Entry 8YW7 (X-ray diffraction, 2.00 A resolution); this record covers chains A and B.

# Chain A (and B)
Molecule: CylI
From: Cylindrospermum licheniforme UTEX B 2014
Notes: chain B of this document is another copy of the same molecule, construct and numbering; everything in this record applies to it too
UniProt: K7SIG4 (K7SIG4_9NOST); residues 1-373 here = UniProt positions 1-373
Amino-acid sequence (394 residues; row label = number of the first residue in the row; numbers below 1 keep their minus sign (Met-20 is residue -20)):
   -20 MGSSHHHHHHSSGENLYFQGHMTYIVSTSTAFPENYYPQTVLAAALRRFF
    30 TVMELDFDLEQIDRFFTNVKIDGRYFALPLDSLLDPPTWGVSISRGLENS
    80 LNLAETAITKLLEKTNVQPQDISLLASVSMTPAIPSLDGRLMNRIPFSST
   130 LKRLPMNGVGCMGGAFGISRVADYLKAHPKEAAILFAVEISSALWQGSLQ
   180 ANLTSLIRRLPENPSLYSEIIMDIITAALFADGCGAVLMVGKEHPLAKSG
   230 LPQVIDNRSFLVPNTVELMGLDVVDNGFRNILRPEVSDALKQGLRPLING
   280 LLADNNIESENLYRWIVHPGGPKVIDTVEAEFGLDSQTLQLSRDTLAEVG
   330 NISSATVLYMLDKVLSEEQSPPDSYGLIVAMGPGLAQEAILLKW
Disordered / not traced: -20 to 1, 190-193, 254-255 (chain B: -20 to 1)
Sequence notes: initiating methionine (-20); expression tag (-19 to 0)
Ligand contacts: A1D7F (5-[(2S,7R)-7-chloranyl-2-methyl-octyl]benzene-1,3-diol): Trp68, Ile72, Ser108, Met109, Thr110, Pro111, Val167, Glu168, Ile169, Ser170, Ala172, Leu173, Leu250, Val252, Phe257

# Chain A / chain B interface
Contacting residue pairs (82):
  Thr67(A) with Asp254(B)
  Trp68(A) with Val252(B); Asp254(B), hydrogen bond (backbone-side chain)
  Gly69(A) with Asp254(B), hydrogen bond (backbone-side chain)
  Ile72(A) with Val252(B), hydrophobic
  Met109(A) with Ile113(B), hydrophobic
  Ala112(A) with Gly137(B)
  Ile113(A) with Met109(B), hydrophobic; Gly137(B); Gly249(B); Leu250(B), hydrogen bond (backbone-backbone); Pro362(B), hydrophobic
  Pro114(A) with Gly137(B); Met248(B); Pro362(B); Gly363(B)
  Ser115(A) with Gly137(B), hydrogen bond (backbone-backbone)
  Gly118(A) with Leu240(B)
  Arg119(A) with Val245(B)
  Met121(A) with Leu240(B), hydrophobic
  Asn122(A) with Pro242(B); Asn243(B), hydrogen bond (side chain-backbone); Val245(B)
  Ser128(A) with Ser238(B); Phe239(B); Leu240(B), hydrogen bond (backbone-backbone)
  Thr129(A) with Ser238(B); Phe239(B)
  Leu130(A) with Ser238(B)
  Lys131(A) with Arg149(B); Asp152(B), salt bridge
  Arg132(A) with Phe145(B); Arg149(B); Ala365(B)
  Leu133(A) with Arg149(B)
  Pro134(A) with Met135(B); Asn136(B), hydrogen bond (backbone-backbone); Phe145(B)
  Met135(A) with Pro134(B)
  Asn136(A) with Pro134(B), hydrogen bond (backbone-backbone)
  Gly137(A) with Ala112(B); Ile113(B); Pro114(B); Ser115(B), hydrogen bond (backbone-backbone)
  Phe145(A) with Arg132(B); Pro134(B)
  Arg149(A) with Lys131(B); Arg132(B); Leu133(B)
  Asp152(A) with Lys131(B), salt bridge; Tyr153(B); Ala156(B)
  Tyr153(A) with Asp152(B)
  Lys155(A) with Ala156(B); His157(B), hydrogen bond
  Ala156(A) with Asp152(B); Lys155(B); Ala156(B), hydrophobic
  His157(A) with Lys155(B), hydrogen bond
  Ser238(A) with Ser128(B); Thr129(B); Leu130(B)
  Phe239(A) with Ser128(B); Thr129(B)
  Leu240(A) with Gly118(B); Met121(B), hydrophobic; Ser128(B), hydrogen bond (backbone-backbone)
  Pro242(A) with Asn122(B)
  Asn243(A) with Asn122(B), hydrogen bond (backbone-side chain)
  Val245(A) with Pro114(B), hydrophobic; Arg119(B); Asn122(B)
  Met248(A) with Pro114(B)
  Gly249(A) with Ile113(B)
  Leu250(A) with Ile113(B), hydrogen bond (backbone-backbone)
  Val252(A) with Trp68(B); Ile72(B), hydrophobic
  Val253(A) with Trp68(B)
  Pro362(A) with Ile113(B), hydrophobic; Pro114(B)
  Gly363(A) with Pro114(B)
  Ala365(A) with Arg132(B)
Other interface residues (no listed pair), chain A (50 interface residues in all): Pro111, Val138, Gly139, Met141, Asn236, Arg237
Other interface residues (no listed pair), chain B (49 interface residues in all): Gly69, Pro111, Val138, Met141, Asn236, Arg237, Val253

# Summary
50 residues of chain A face 49 of chain B across their interface, with 14 hydrogen bonds and 2 salt bridges.
Among the polar pairs are Lys131(A)-Asp152(B), Trp68(A)-Asp254(B) and Gly69(A)-Asp254(B). Ligands of chain A:
compound A1D7F.
Both chains are CylI (Cylindrospermum licheniforme UTEX B 2014). Entry 8YW7 (Structure of CylI in complex with
resorcinol product) was determined by X-ray diffraction, deposited together with 8YSP, 8YST and 8YT0.
